Entry 3TJJ (X-ray diffraction, 1.91 A resolution); this record covers chains B and C of the 5 polymer chains in the assembly.

Chain B (and C):
Molecule: Peroxiredoxin-4
Source organism: Homo sapiens
Notes: EC 1.11.1.15; chain C of this document is another copy of the same molecule, construct and numbering; everything in this record applies to it too
UniProt: Q13162 (PRDX4_HUMAN); numbering as in UniProt (aligned over 38-271)
Chain sequence (254 residues; each row starts with the number of its first residue):
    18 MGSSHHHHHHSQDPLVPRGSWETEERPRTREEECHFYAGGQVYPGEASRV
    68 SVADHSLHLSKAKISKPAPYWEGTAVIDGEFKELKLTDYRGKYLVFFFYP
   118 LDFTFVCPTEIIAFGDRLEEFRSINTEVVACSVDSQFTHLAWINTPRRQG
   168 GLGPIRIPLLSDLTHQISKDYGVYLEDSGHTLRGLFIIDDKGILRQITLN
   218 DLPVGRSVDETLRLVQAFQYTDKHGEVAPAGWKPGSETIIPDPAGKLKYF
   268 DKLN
Not modelled in the structure: 18-75, 243-271
Modified positions: Cys124 (s-hydroxycysteine; CSO)
Construct notes: expression tag (18-37); engineered mutation Ala245 (Cys in Q13162)
UniProt features mapped onto this chain:
  - active site: Cys124 (Cysteine sulfenic acid (-SOH) intermediate)

Chain B / chain C interface:
Contacting residue pairs - 39 pairs, chain B then chain C:
  Phe98(B) with Phe122(C), hydrophobic
  Leu118(B) with Phe154(C), hydrophobic
  Asp119(B) with Phe154(C)
  Phe120(B) with Phe120(C), hydrophobic; Phe154(C); Ala158(C), hydrophobic
  Thr121(B) with Phe154(C)
  Phe122(B) with Phe98(C), hydrophobic; Phe154(C), hydrophobic; Leu157(C), hydrophobic
  Asp151(B) with Thr155(C)
  Ser152(B) with Leu118(C)
  Phe154(B) with Leu118(C), hydrophobic; Asp119(C); Phe120(C); Thr121(C); Phe122(C), hydrophobic
  Thr155(B) with Asp151(C); Thr155(C)
  Leu157(B) with Phe122(C), hydrophobic
  Ala158(B) with Phe120(C), hydrophobic
  Leu180(B) with Leu118(C), hydrophobic; His182(C); Ser195(C); Gly196(C)
  Thr181(B) with Tyr191(C); Glu193(C); Asp194(C); Ser195(C); Gly196(C)
  His182(B) with Leu180(C); His182(C)
  Tyr191(B) with Thr181(C)
  Glu193(B) with Thr181(C)
  Asp194(B) with Thr181(C)
  Ser195(B) with Leu180(C); Thr181(C)
  Gly196(B) with Leu180(C); Thr181(C)
Also at the interface, not in a pair above, chain B (21 interface residues in all): His197
Also at the interface, not in a pair above, chain C (22 interface residues in all): Val150, Ser152, His197

Overview:
The interface between chain B and chain C involves 21 residues on one side and 22 on the other. Curated
annotation (UniProt) lists active-site residue Cys124(B) on chain B.
Both chains are Peroxiredoxin-4 (Homo sapiens). Entry 3TJJ (Crystal structure of human peroxiredoxin IV C245A
mutant in sulfenylated form) was determined by X-ray diffraction, deposited together with 3TJB, 3TJF, 3TJG and
3TJK.
